4L8S - chains B and C of the 3 polymer chains in the assembly; structure by X-ray diffraction, 2.90 A resolution.

== Chain B ==
Name: Muccosal Associated Invariant T Cell Receptor beta chain
Source organism: Homo sapiens
Notes: engineered mutation(s): S172C
Amino-acid sequence (252 residues; each row starts with the number of its first residue; numbers below 1 keep their minus sign (Met-1 is residue -1)):
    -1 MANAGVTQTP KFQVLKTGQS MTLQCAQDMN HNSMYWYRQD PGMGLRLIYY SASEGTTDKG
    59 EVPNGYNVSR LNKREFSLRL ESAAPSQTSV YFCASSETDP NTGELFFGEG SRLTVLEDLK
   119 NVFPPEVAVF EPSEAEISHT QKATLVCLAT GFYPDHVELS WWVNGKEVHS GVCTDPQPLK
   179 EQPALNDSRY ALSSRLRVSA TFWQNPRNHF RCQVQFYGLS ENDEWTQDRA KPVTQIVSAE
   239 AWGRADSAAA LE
Disordered / not traced: -1 to 1, 244-250
Disulfides: Cys23-Cys91, Cys145-Cys210

== Chain C ==
Name: Beta-2-microglobulin, MHC class I-related protein
Source organism: Bos taurus
UniProtKB: chimeric construct of C1ITJ8, P01888: residues 115-391 from C1ITJ8 (C1ITJ8_BOVIN) positions 19-295 (UniProt number = residue number - 96); residues 1-98 from P01888 positions 21-118 (UniProt number = residue number + 20)
Amino-acid sequence (392 residues; row label = number of the first residue in the row; note: 1 number in that range is skipped by the numbering (no residue carries it; nothing is unmodelled there)):
     1 IQRPPKIQVY SRHPPEDGKP NYLNCYVYGF HPPQIEIDLL KNGEKIKSEQ SDLSFSKDWS
    61 FYLLSHAEFT PNSKDQYSCR VKHVTLEQPR IVKWDRDLGG GGSGG
   107 SGSGGGGSRT HSLRYFRLGI SEPGYGIPEF ISAGYVDSHP ITMYNSVSQL KEPRALWMEE
   167 NLAPDHWERY TQLLRGWQQA FKVELKQLQH HYNHSGFHTY QRMIGCELLE DGSITGFLQY
   227 AYDGQDFLIF NKDTLSWMAM DNVADIIRRV WEANRHELQY QKNWLEEECI AWLKRFLEYG
   287 KDALQRTEPP KVRVNHKETF PGITTLYCRA YGFYPPEISI NWMKNGEEIF QDTDYGGILP
   347 SGDGTYQTWV SVELDPQNGD IYSCHVEHGG VHMVLQGFQE SETILGG
Disordered / not traced: 98-99, 107-114, 306-308, 387-393
Disulfides: Cys25-Cys79, Cys212-Cys275, Cys314-Cys370
Modified residues: Lys157 (N~6~-[(2-amino-4-oxo-3,4-dihydropteridin-6-yl)methyl]-D-lysine; KFP)
Construct notes: linker (99-105, 107-114)
Swiss-Prot annotation at these positions:
  - region: Glu386 to Leu391 (Connecting peptide)
  - binding site (8-(9H-purin-6-yl)-2-oxa-8-azabicyclo[3.3.1]nona-3,6-diene-4,6-dicarbaldehyde): Tyr121, Arg123, His172, Arg208
  - binding site (5-(2-oxoethylideneamino)-6-(D-ribitylamino)uracil): Arg123, Ser138, Arg208, Tyr266, Gln267
  - binding site (5-(2-oxopropylideneamino)-6-(D-ribitylamino)uracil): Arg123, Ser138, Arg208, Tyr266, Gln267
  - binding site (7-hydroxy-6-methyl-8-(1-D-ribityl)lumazine): Arg123, Ser138, Arg208, Tyr266, Gln267
  - glycosylation: Asn199 (N-linked (GlcNAc...) asparagine)

== Chain B / chain C interface ==
Contacting residue pairs - 15 pairs, chain B then chain C:
  Asn30(B) - Gln185(C)
  Tyr48(B) - Arg175(C)
  Tyr48(B) - Gln178(C)
  Ala50(B) - Gln178(C)
  Ala50(B) - Gly182(C)
  Ser51(B) - Arg181(C)
  Glu52(B) - Gln185(C)
  Thr54(B) - Gln178(C)  hydrogen bond
  Thr54(B) - Arg181(C)  hydrogen bond
  Thr55(B) - Gln178(C)  hydrogen bond (backbone-side chain)
  Asp56(B) - Gln178(C)
  Asp97(B) - Arg175(C)  salt bridge
  Asp97(B) - Trp183(C)  hydrogen bond (backbone-side chain)
  Pro98(B) - Tyr266(C)
  Asn99(B) - Glu263(C)  hydrogen bond
Interface residues without a listed pair, chain B (12 interface residues in all): Gly53
Interface residues without a listed pair, chain C (10 interface residues in all): Glu174, Leu179
The authors on this interface:
  - interface residues, chain B: Asn30(B), Tyr48(B), Ala50(B), Ser51(B), Glu52(B), Thr54(B), Thr55(B), Asp56(B), Asp97(B), Pro98(B), Asn99(B)

== Summary ==
12 residues of chain B face 10 of chain C across their interface, with 5 hydrogen bonds and 1 salt bridge.
Among the polar pairs are Asp97(B)-Arg175(C), Thr54(B)-Gln178(C) and Thr54(B)-Arg181(C). The paper reports
interface residues Asn30(B), Tyr48(B) and Ala50(B) among others.
Here chain B is Muccosal Associated Invariant T Cell Receptor beta chain (Homo sapiens) and chain C is
Beta-2-microglobulin, MHC class I-related protein (Bos taurus). Entry 4L8S (Crystal structure of a human
Valpha7.2/Vbeta13.3 MAIT TCR in complex with bovine MR1) was determined by X-ray diffraction, deposited
together with 4L9L and 4LCC.
